PDB entry 7OZU | electron microscopy, 3.30 A resolution | chains B and C of the 5 polymer chains in the assembly

# Chain B
Name: Non-structural protein 8
Organism: Severe acute respiratory syndrome coronavirus 2
UniProtKB: P0DTD1 (R1AB_SARS2); residues 1-198 here correspond to UniProt positions 3943-4140 (UniProt number = residue number + 3942)
Amino-acid sequence (217 residues; numbered -18 to 198; the number before each row is that of its first residue; numbers below 1 keep their minus sign (Met-18 is residue -18)):
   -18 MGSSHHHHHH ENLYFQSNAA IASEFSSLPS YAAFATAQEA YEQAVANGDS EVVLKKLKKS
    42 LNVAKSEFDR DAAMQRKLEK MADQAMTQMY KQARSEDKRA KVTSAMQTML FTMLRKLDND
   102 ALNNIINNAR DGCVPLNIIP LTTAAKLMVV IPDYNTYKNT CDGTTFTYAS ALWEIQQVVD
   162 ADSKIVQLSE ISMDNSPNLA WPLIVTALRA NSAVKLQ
Disordered / not traced: -18 to 76, 192-198
Differences from the reference sequence: initiating methionine (-18); expression tag (-17 to 0)
UniProt features mapped onto this chain:
  - site: Gln198 (Cleavage)

# Chain C
Name: Non-structural protein 7
Organism: Severe acute respiratory syndrome coronavirus 2
UniProtKB: P0DTD1 (R1AB_SARS2); residues 1-81 here correspond to UniProt positions 3860-3940 (UniProt number = residue number + 3859)
Amino-acid sequence (84 residues; numbered -2 to 81; the number before each row is that of its first residue; numbers below 1 keep their minus sign (Ser-2 is residue -2)):
    -2 SNASKMSDVK CTSVVLLSVL QQLRVESSSK LWAQCVQLHN DILLAKDTTE AFEKMVSLLS
    58 VLLSMQGAVD INKLCEEMLD NRAT
Disordered / not traced: -2 to 0, 63-81
Differences from the reference sequence: expression tag (-2 to 0)

# Interface between chain B and chain C
Contacting residue pairs (6; chain B residue first):
  Ala162(B) with Ser26(C)
  Asp163(B) with Ser24(C); Ser25(C); Ser26(C), hydrogen bond (side chain-backbone)
  Asn179(B) with Lys27(C), hydrogen bond (backbone-side chain)
  Trp182(B) with Ser26(C)
Also at the interface, not in a pair above, chain B (5 interface residues in all): Ala181

# Overview
5 residues of chain B and 4 residues of chain C are in contact, with 2 hydrogen bonds. Polar pairs include
Asp163(B)-Ser26(C) and Asn179(B)-Lys27(C).
Chain B is Non-structural protein 8 and chain C is Non-structural protein 7, both from Severe acute
respiratory syndrome coronavirus 2; the structure, SARS-CoV-2 RdRp with Molnupiravir/ NHC in the template
strand base-paired with A, was determined by electron microscopy, deposited together with 7OZV.
